PDB entry 5JDC | X-ray diffraction, 1.78 A resolution | chains A and C of the 4 polymer chains in the assembly

== Chain A ==
Protein: Pteridine reductase
From: Trypanosoma brucei brucei
UniProtKB: O76290 (O76290_TRYBB); numbering as in UniProt (aligned over 1-268)
Chain sequence (288 residues; each row starts with the number of its first residue; numbers below 1 keep their minus sign (Met-19 is residue -19)):
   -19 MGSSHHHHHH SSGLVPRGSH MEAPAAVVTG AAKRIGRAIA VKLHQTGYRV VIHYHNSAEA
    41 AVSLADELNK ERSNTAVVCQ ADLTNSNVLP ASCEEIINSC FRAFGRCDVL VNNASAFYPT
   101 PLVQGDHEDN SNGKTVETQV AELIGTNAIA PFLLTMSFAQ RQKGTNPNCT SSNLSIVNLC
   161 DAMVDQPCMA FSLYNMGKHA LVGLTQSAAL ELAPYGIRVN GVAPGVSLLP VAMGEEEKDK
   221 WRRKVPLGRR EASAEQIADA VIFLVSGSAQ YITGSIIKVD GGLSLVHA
Unresolved in the structure: -19 to 1, 104-112, 143-151
Modified positions: Cys168 (S-oxy cysteine; CSX)
Construct notes: initiating methionine (-19); expression tag (-18 to 0)
Residues lining bound ligands:
  - NP-13 (6JP; (2S)-5,7-dihydroxy-2-(3-hydroxy-4-methoxyphenyl)-2,3-dihydro-4H-1-benzopyran-4-one): Arg14, Ser95, Phe97, Asp161, Met163, Gln166, Pro167, Cys168, Tyr174, Gly205, Leu208, Leu209, Pro210, Trp221
  - NADP (NAP; NADP nicotinamide-adenine-dinucleotide phosphate): Gly10, Arg14, Ile15, Gly16, His33, Tyr34, His35, Asn36, Ser37, Ala61, Asp62, Leu63, Thr64, Asn93, Ala94, Ser95, Ala96, Thr126, Leu159, Cys160, Asp161, Tyr174, Lys178, Pro204, Gly205, Val206, Ser207, Leu208
Reported in the primary citation:
  - binding site for NP-13: Arg14, Ser95, Phe97, Asp161, Cys168, Tyr174, Asn175, Leu208, Trp221, His267
  - post-translational modification sites: Cys168

== Chain C ==
Protein: Pteridine reductase
From: Trypanosoma brucei brucei
UniProtKB: O76290 (O76290_TRYBB); residues 1-268 here = UniProt positions 1-268
Chain sequence (288 residues; numbered -19 to 268; the number before each row is that of its first residue; numbers below 1 keep their minus sign (Met-19 is residue -19)):
   -19 MGSSHHHHHH SSGLVPRGSH MEAPAAVVTG AAKRIGRAIA VKLHQTGYRV VIHYHNSAEA
    41 AVSLADELNK ERSNTAVVCQ ADLTNSNVLP ASCEEIINSC FRAFGRCDVL VNNASAFYPT
   101 PLVQGDHEDN SNGKTVETQV AELIGTNAIA PFLLTMSFAQ RQKGTNPNCT SSNLSIVNLC
   161 DAMVDQPCMA FSLYNMGKHA LVGLTQSAAL ELAPYGIRVN GVAPGVSLLP VAMGEEEKDK
   221 WRRKVPLGRR EASAEQIADA VIFLVSGSAQ YITGSIIKVD GGLSLVHA
Unresolved in the structure: -19 to 1, 104-113, 143-152, 208, 211-215, 231-232
Modified positions: Cys59 (cysteinesulfonic acid; OCS); Cys168 (S-oxy cysteine; CSX)
Construct notes: initiating methionine (-19); expression tag (-18 to 0)
Residues lining bound ligands:
  - NP-13 (6JP; (2S)-5,7-dihydroxy-2-(3-hydroxy-4-methoxyphenyl)-2,3-dihydro-4H-1-benzopyran-4-one): Arg14, Ser95, Phe97, Asp161, Met163, Gln166, Pro167, Cys168, Tyr174, Gly205, Val206, Ser207, Leu209, Pro210, Trp221
  - NADP (NAP; NADP nicotinamide-adenine-dinucleotide phosphate): Gly10, Lys13, Arg14, Ile15, Gly16, His33, Tyr34, His35, Asn36, Ser37, Ala61, Asp62, Leu63, Thr64, Asn93, Ala94, Ser95, Ala96, Thr126, Asn127, Leu159, Cys160, Asp161, Tyr174, Lys178, Pro204, Gly205, Val206, Ser207

== Chain A / chain C interface ==
Residue-residue contacts - 74 pairs, chain A then chain C:
  Asn65(A) with Glu117(C), hydrogen bond; Val120(C)
  Ser66(A) with Glu117(C)
  Asn67(A) with Glu117(C)
  Pro70(A) with Val116(C), hydrophobic; Glu117(C)
  Pro101(A) with Met136(C); Glu191(C)
  Leu102(A) with Phe132(C), hydrophobic; Met136(C); Ala188(C), hydrophobic; Glu191(C), hydrogen bond (backbone-side chain)
  Val103(A) with Ala139(C), hydrophobic; Gln140(C); Glu191(C); Tyr195(C)
  Val116(A) with Pro70(C), hydrophobic; Phe132(C), hydrophobic; Leu133(C), hydrophobic
  Glu117(A) with Asn65(C), hydrogen bond; Ser66(C); Pro70(C)
  Val120(A) with Ile129(C), hydrophobic
  Ala128(A) with Met176(C)
  Phe132(A) with Leu102(C), hydrophobic; Val116(C), hydrophobic; Ser172(C); Leu173(C), hydrophobic; Met176(C), hydrophobic
  Leu133(A) with Val116(C), hydrophobic; Glu117(C)
  Met136(A) with Pro101(C); Leu102(C)
  Ala139(A) with Val103(C), hydrophobic
  Gln140(A) with Leu102(C), hydrogen bond (side chain-backbone); Val103(C)
  Val164(A) with Gln186(C)
  Asp165(A) with Gln186(C), hydrogen bond
  Pro167(A) with Ser187(C); Leu190(C)
  Met169(A) with Leu190(C); Glu191(C)
  Ala170(A) with Glu191(C)
  Ser172(A) with Phe132(C); Ser187(C)
  Leu173(A) with Phe132(C), hydrophobic
  Asn175(A) with Gly183(C); Ser187(C), hydrogen bond
  Met176(A) with Ala128(C); Phe132(C), hydrophobic; Ala180(C); Leu184(C)
  His179(A) with His179(C); Val182(C); Gly183(C); Gln186(C)
  Ala180(A) with Met176(C)
  Gly183(A) with Asn175(C); His179(C)
  Leu184(A) with Met176(C)
  Gln186(A) with Val164(C); Asp165(C); His179(C)
  Ser187(A) with Pro167(C); Ser172(C); Asn175(C), hydrogen bond
  Ala188(A) with Leu102(C), hydrophobic
  Leu190(A) with Pro167(C); Met169(C), hydrophobic
  Glu191(A) with Pro101(C); Leu102(C), hydrogen bond (side chain-backbone); Val103(C); Ala170(C)
  Leu192(A) with Val103(C), hydrophobic
Also at the interface, not in a pair above, chain A (42 interface residues in all): Leu69, Thr100, Ile124, Ile129, Thr135, Val182, Tyr195
Also at the interface, not in a pair above, chain C (43 interface residues in all): Asn67, Leu69, Thr100, Ile124, Thr135, Cys168, Leu192

== Overview ==
Chain A and chain C form an interface of 42 and 43 residues respectively; the contacts include 8 hydrogen
bonds. Polar contacts include Asn65(A)-Glu117(C), Leu102(A)-Glu191(C) and Glu117(A)-Asn65(C). Ligands of chain
A: NADP and NP-13. From the paper: a binding site for NP-13 at Arg14(A), Ser95(A) and Phe97(A) among others; a
modification site at Cys168(A).
Here chain A is Pteridine reductase and chain C is Pteridine reductase, both from Trypanosoma brucei brucei.
Entry 5JDC (Trypanosoma brucei PTR1 in complex with inhibitor NP-13 (Hesperetin)) was determined by X-ray
diffraction together with 5JCJ, 5JCX and 5JDI from the same study.
